Entry 7YCK (X-ray diffraction, 2.60 A resolution); this record covers chains C and D of the 3 polymer chains in the assembly.

# Chain C
Name: FP-12A Fab heavy chain
Organism: Homo sapiens
Notes: antibody fragment or engineered binder
Amino-acid sequence (224 residues; numbered 1 to 216 plus 8 insertion-coded residues; the number before each row is that of its first residue; a row labelled like 82A-82C holds insertion residues (82A, then the next letters in order)):
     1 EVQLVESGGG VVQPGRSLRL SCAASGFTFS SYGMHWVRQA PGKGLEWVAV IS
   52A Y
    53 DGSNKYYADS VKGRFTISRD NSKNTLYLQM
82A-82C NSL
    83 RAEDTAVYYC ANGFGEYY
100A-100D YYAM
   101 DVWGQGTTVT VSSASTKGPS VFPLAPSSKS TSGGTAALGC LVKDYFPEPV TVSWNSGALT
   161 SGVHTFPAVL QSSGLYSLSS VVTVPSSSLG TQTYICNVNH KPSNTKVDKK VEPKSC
Disordered / not traced: 113, 171-173, 214-216
Disulfides: Cys22-Cys92, Cys140-Cys196

# Chain D
Name: FP-12A Fab light chain
Organism: Homo sapiens
Notes: antibody fragment or engineered binder
Amino-acid sequence (216 residues; each row starts with the number of its first residue; a row labelled like 27A-27B holds insertion residues (27A, then the next letters in order)):
     2 NFMLTQPHSV SESPGKTVTI SCTGSS
27A-27B GS
    28 IASNYVQWYQ RRPGSAPTTV IYEDNQRPSG VPDRFSASI
66A-66B DS
    67 SSNSASLTIS GLKTEDEADY YCQSYDSSNW VFGGGTKLTV
  106A L
   107 GQPKAAPSVT LFPPSSEELQ ANKATLVCLI SDFYPGAVTV AWKADSSPVK AGVETTTPSK
   167 QSNNKYAASS YLSLTPEQWK SHRSYSCQVT HEGSTVEKTV APTECS
Disordered / not traced: 107, 128-129, 210-212
Disulfides: Cys23-Cys88, Cys134-Cys193

# Chain C / chain D interface
Pairs across the interface (68):
  His35(C) - Trp96(D)
  Val37(C) - Phe98(D)  hydrophobic
  Gln39(C) - Arg38(D)  hydrogen bond
  Gln39(C) - Tyr87(D)  hydrogen bond
  Gly42(C) - Thr162(D)
  Gly44(C) - Tyr87(D)
  Gly44(C) - Gly100(D)
  Leu45(C) - Tyr87(D)
  Leu45(C) - Phe98(D)
  Trp47(C) - Ser94(D)
  Trp47(C) - Asn95(D)
  Trp47(C) - Trp96(D)
  Trp47(C) - Phe98(D)
  Val50(C) - Trp96(D)  hydrophobic
  Tyr58(C) - Ser94(D)
  Tyr59(C) - Asn95(D)
  Asp61(C) - Asn95(D)
  Tyr91(C) - Arg38(D)
  Tyr91(C) - Ser42(D)
  Tyr91(C) - Ala43(D)  hydrophobic
  Tyr91(C) - Pro44(D)
  Phe96(C) - Tyr49(D)  hydrophobic
  Phe96(C) - Glu50(D)
  Tyr100A(C) - Trp96(D)  hydrogen bond (backbone-side chain)
  Tyr100B(C) - Tyr32(D)  hydrophobic
  Tyr100B(C) - Gln34(D)  hydrogen bond (backbone-side chain)
  Tyr100B(C) - Glu50(D)  hydrogen bond
  Tyr100B(C) - Gln89(D)  hydrogen bond (backbone-side chain)
  Tyr100B(C) - Tyr91(D)  hydrophobic
  Tyr100B(C) - Trp96(D)
  Ala100C(C) - Gln34(D)
  Ala100C(C) - Tyr36(D)
  Ala100C(C) - Gln89(D)
  Met100D(C) - Tyr36(D)  hydrogen bond (backbone-side chain)
  Met100D(C) - Gln89(D)
  Met100D(C) - Phe98(D)  hydrophobic
  Asp101(C) - Thr46(D)
  Trp103(C) - Tyr36(D)
  Trp103(C) - Pro44(D)  hydrophobic
  Trp103(C) - Phe98(D)  hydrophobic
  Gly104(C) - Ala43(D)
  Gln105(C) - Ala43(D)
  Phe122(C) - Ser121(D)
  Phe122(C) - Glu123(D)
  Phe122(C) - Glu124(D)
  Pro123(C) - Ser121(D)
  Pro123(C) - Glu123(D)
  Leu124(C) - Phe118(D)
  Ala125(C) - Phe118(D)
  Ala125(C) - Pro120(D)
  Ser127(C) - Phe118(D)
  Leu141(C) - Val133(D)  hydrophobic
  Lys143(C) - Glu124(D)  salt bridge
  His164(C) - Ile136(D)  hydrogen bond (side chain-backbone)
  His164(C) - Ala174(D)
  Thr165(C) - Pro164(D)
  Thr165(C) - Ser175(D)
  Phe166(C) - Thr161(D)
  Pro167(C) - Val159(D)  hydrophobic
  Pro167(C) - Glu160(D)
  Pro167(C) - Thr161(D)
  Val169(C) - Val159(D)  hydrophobic
  Gly174(C) - Val159(D)
  Leu175(C) - Thr131(D)
  Leu175(C) - Tyr177(D)  hydrophobic
  Ser177(C) - Tyr177(D)
  Leu178(C) - Tyr177(D)  hydrogen bond (backbone-side chain)
  Ser179(C) - Tyr177(D)  hydrogen bond
Interface residues without a listed pair, chain C (43 interface residues in all): Lys43, Glu46, Pro126, Ala137, Lys209
Interface residues without a listed pair, chain D (39 interface residues in all): Asn2, Thr116, Leu135, Ser137, Ala173

# Overview
43 residues of chain C face 39 of chain D across their interface, with 10 hydrogen bonds and 1 salt bridge.
Among the polar pairs are Lys143(C)-Glu124(D), Gln39(C)-Arg38(D) and Gln39(C)-Tyr87(D).
Here chain C is FP-12A Fab heavy chain and chain D is FP-12A Fab light chain, both from Homo sapiens. Entry
7YCK (Crystal structure of SARS-CoV-2 Spike RBD in complex with FP-12A Fab) was determined by X-ray
diffraction, deposited together with 7YCN, 8HHX and 8HHZ.
